Entry 6AWD (electron microscopy, 8.10 A resolution (very low resolution: no residue pairs are listed; an interface is given only as per-side residue counts)); this record covers chains A and J of the 26 polymer chains in the assembly.

== Chain A ==
Molecule: 16S rRNA
Organism: Escherichia coli
Sequence (1539 nucleotides; numbered 2 to 1540; the number before each row is that of its first residue):
     2 AAUUGAAGAGUUUGAUCAUGGCUCAGAUUGAACGCUGGCGGCAGGCCUAA
    52 CACAUGCAAGUCGAACGGUAACAGGAAGAAGCUUGCUUCUUUGCUGACGA
   102 GUGGCGGACGGGUGAGUAAUGUCUGGGAAACUGCCUGAUGGAGGGGGAUA
   152 ACUACUGGAAACGGUAGCUAAUACCGCAUAACGUCGCAAGACCAAAGAGG
   202 GGGACCUUCGGGCCUCUUGCCAUCGGAUGUGCCCAGAUGGGAUUAGCUAG
   252 UAGGUGGGGUAACGGCUCACCUAGGCGACGAUCCCUAGCUGGUCUGAGAG
   302 GAUGACCAGCCACACUGGAACUGAGACACGGUCCAGACUCCUACGGGAGG
   352 CAGCAGUGGGGAAUAUUGCACAAUGGGCGCAAGCCUGAUGCAGCCAUGCC
   402 GCGUGUAUGAAGAAGGCCUUCGGGUUGUAAAGUACUUUCAGCGGGGAGGA
   452 AGGGAGUAAAGUUAAUACCUUUGCUCAUUGACGUUACCCGCAGAAGAAGC
   502 ACCGGCUAACUCCGUGCCAGCAGCCGCGGUAAUACGGAGGGUGCAAGCGU
   552 UAAUCGGAAUUACUGGGCGUAAAGCGCACGCAGGCGGUUUGUUAAGUCAG
   602 AUGUGAAAUCCCCGGGCUCAACCUGGGAACUGCAUCUGAUACUGGCAAGC
   652 UUGAGUCUCGUAGAGGGGGGUAGAAUUCCAGGUGUAGCGGUGAAAUGCGU
   702 AGAGAUCUGGAGGAAUACCGGUGGCGAAGGCGGCCCCCUGGACGAAGACU
   752 GACGCUCAGGUGCGAAAGCGUGGGGAGCAAACAGGAUUAGAUACCCUGGU
   802 AGUCCACGCCGUAAACGAUGUCGACUUGGAGGUUGUGCCCUUGAGGCGUG
   852 GCUUCCGGAGCUAACGCGUUAAGUCGACCGCCUGGGGAGUACGGCCGCAA
   902 GGUUAAAACUCAAAUGAAUUGACGGGGGCCCGCACAAGCGGUGGAGCAUG
   952 UGGUUUAAUUCGAUGCAACGCGAAGAACCUUACCUGGUCUUGACAUCCAC
  1002 GGAAGUUUUCAGAGAUGAGAAUGUGCCUUCGGGAACCGUGAGACAGGUGC
  1052 UGCAUGGCUGUCGUCAGCUCGUGUUGUGAAAUGUUGGGUUAAGUCCCGCA
  1102 ACGAGCGCAACCCUUAUCCUUUGUUGCCAGCGGUCCGGCCGGGAACUCAA
  1152 AGGAGACUGCCAGUGAUAAACUGGAGGAAGGUGGGGAUGACGUCAAGUCA
  1202 UCAUGGCCCUUACGACCAGGGCUACACACGUGCUACAAUGGCGCAUACAA
  1252 AGAGAAGCGACCUCGCGAGAGCAAGCGGACCUCAUAAAGUGCGUCGUAGU
  1302 CCGGAUUGGAGUCUGCAACUCGACUCCAUGAAGUCGGAAUCGCUAGUAAU
  1352 CGUGGAUCAGAAUGCCACGGUGAAUACGUUCCCGGGCCUUGUACACACCG
  1402 CCCGUCACACCAUGGGAGUGGGUUGCAAAAGAAGUAGGUAGCUUAACCUU
  1452 CGGGAGGGCGCUUACCACUUUGUGAUUCAUGACUGGGGUGAAGUCGUAAC
  1502 AAGGUAACCGUAGGGGAACCUGCGGUUGGAUCACCUCCU

== Chain J ==
Protein: 30S ribosomal protein S7
Organism: Escherichia coli
UniProtKB: B7MCV6 (RS7_ECO45); residues 1-151 here correspond to UniProt positions 2-152 (UniProt number = residue number + 1)
Chain sequence (151 residues; each row starts with the number of its first residue):
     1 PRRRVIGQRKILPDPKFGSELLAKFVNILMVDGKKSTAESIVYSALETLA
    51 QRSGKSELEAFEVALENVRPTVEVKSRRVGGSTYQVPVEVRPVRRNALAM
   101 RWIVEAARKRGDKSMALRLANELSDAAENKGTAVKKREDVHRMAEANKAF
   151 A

== Chain A / chain J interface ==
At this resolution (8 A) residue pairs are not listed: 36 residues of chain A and 38 of chain J lie at the interface.

== Summary ==
Chain A and chain J form an interface of 36 and 38 residues respectively.
Chain A is 16S rRNA and chain J is 30S ribosomal protein S7, both from Escherichia coli; the structure,
Structure of 30S (S1 depleted) ribosomal subunit and RNA polymerase complex, was determined by electron
microscopy, deposited together with 6AWB and 6AWC.
